Entry 9MJN (electron microscopy, 12.70 A resolution (very low resolution: no residue pairs are listed; an interface is given only as per-side residue counts)); this record covers chains 0 and Ar of the 1996 polymer chains in the assembly.

[Chain 0 (and Ar)]
Protein: Structural protein
Organism: Pectobacterium phage phiTE
Notes: chain Ar of this document is another copy of the same molecule, construct and numbering; everything in this record applies to it too
UniProt: K9L3Y2 (K9L3Y2_9CAUD); residues 1-160 here = UniProt positions 1-160
Sequence (160 residues; row label = number of the first residue in the row):
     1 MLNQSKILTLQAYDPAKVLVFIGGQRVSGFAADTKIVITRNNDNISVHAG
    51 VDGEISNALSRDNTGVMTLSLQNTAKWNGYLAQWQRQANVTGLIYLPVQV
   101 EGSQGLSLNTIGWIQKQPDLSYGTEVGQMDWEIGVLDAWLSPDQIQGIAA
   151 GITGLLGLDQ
Not modelled in the structure: 1-2, 157-160

[How chain 0 and chain Ar interact]
At this resolution (13 A) residue pairs are not listed: 44 residues of chain 0 and 39 of chain Ar lie at the interface.

[Summary]
The interface between chain 0 and chain Ar involves 44 residues on one side and 39 on the other.
Both chains are Structural protein (Pectobacterium phage phiTE). Entry 9MJN (Near complete virion structure of
bacteriophage PhiTE) was determined by electron microscopy, deposited together with 9CB9, 9CBA, 9CC7, 9CUL and
9CUY.
